Entry 1IXO (X-ray diffraction, 2.30 A resolution); this record covers chains A and C of the 4 polymer chains in the assembly.

== Chain A (and C) ==
Name: Pyridoxine 5'-Phosphate synthase
Organism: Escherichia coli
Notes: chain C of this document is another copy of the same molecule, construct and numbering; everything in this record applies to it too
UniProtKB: P0A794 (PDXJ_ECOLI); residues 2-243 here correspond to UniProt positions 1-242 (UniProt number = residue number - 1)
Chain sequence (242 residues; each row starts with the number of its first residue):
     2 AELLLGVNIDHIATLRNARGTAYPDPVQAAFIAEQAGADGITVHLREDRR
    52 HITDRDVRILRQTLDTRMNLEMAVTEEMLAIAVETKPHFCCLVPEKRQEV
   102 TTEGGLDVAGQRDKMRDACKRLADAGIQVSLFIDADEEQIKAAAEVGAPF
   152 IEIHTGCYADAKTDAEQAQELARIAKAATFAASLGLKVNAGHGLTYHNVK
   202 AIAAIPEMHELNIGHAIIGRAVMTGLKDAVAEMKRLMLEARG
Not modelled in the structure: 97-103
Swiss-Prot annotation at these positions:
  - binding site (1-deoxy-D-xylulose 5-phosphate): Thr-103
Small-molecule neighbours: sn-glycerol-3-phosphate (G3P): Asn-9, Arg-20, Thr-43, Glu-72, Glu-153, His-193, Gly-194, Leu-195, Asn-213, Ile-214, Gly-215, His-216
What the authors report for this chain:
  - conformationally variable residues (order/disorder transition): Lys-97 to Thr-103
  - binding site for sn-glycerol-3-phosphate: Asn-9, Arg-20, Glu-72, His-193, Gly-194, Gly-215, His-216
  - catalytic residues: His-45, Glu-72, Glu-153, His-193 (proposed by the authors, not directly observed)

== Chain A / chain C interface ==
Residue-residue contacts - 16 pairs, chain A then chain C:
  Tyr-24(A) / Asp-66(C)
  Asp-26(A) / Phe-32(C)
  Gln-29(A) / Phe-32(C)
  Gln-29(A) / Gln-36(C)  hydrogen bond
  Phe-32(A) / Asp-26(C)
  Phe-32(A) / Gln-29(C)
  Gln-36(A) / Gln-29(C)  hydrogen bond
  Arg-56(A) / Gln-63(C)  hydrogen bond (side chain-backbone)
  Arg-59(A) / Gln-63(C)
  Ile-60(A) / Ile-60(C)  hydrophobic
  Ile-60(A) / Gln-63(C)
  Gln-63(A) / Arg-56(C)  hydrogen bond (backbone-side chain)
  Gln-63(A) / Arg-59(C)
  Gln-63(A) / Ile-60(C)
  Thr-64(A) / Arg-56(C)
  Asp-66(A) / Tyr-24(C)
Interface residues without a listed pair, chain A (12 interface residues in all): Val-28
Interface residues without a listed pair, chain C (12 interface residues in all): Val-28, Thr-64

== Overview ==
Chain A and chain C each contribute 12 residues to their interface; the contacts include 4 hydrogen bonds.
Among the polar pairs are Gln-29(A)/Gln-36(C) and Arg-56(A)/Gln-63(C). Ligands of chain A:
sn-glycerol-3-phosphate. From the paper: catalytic residues His-45(A), Glu-72(A) and Glu-153(A) among others;
a binding site for sn-glycerol-3-phosphate at Asn-9(A), Arg-20(A) and Glu-72(A) among others.
Chain A and chain C are both Pyridoxine 5'-Phosphate synthase (Escherichia coli); the structure,
Enzyme-analogue substrate complex of Pyridoxine 5'-Phosphate Synthase, was determined by X-ray diffraction
(same publication as 1IXN, 1IXP and 1IXQ).
